PDB entry 1N0W | X-ray diffraction, 1.70 A resolution | chains A and B

== Chain A ==
Name: DNA repair protein RAD51 homolog 1
From: Homo sapiens
Notes: fragment: ATPase domain
UniProtKB: Q06609 (RAD51_HUMAN); numbering as in UniProt (aligned over 97-339)
Chain sequence (243 residues; each row starts with the number of its first residue):
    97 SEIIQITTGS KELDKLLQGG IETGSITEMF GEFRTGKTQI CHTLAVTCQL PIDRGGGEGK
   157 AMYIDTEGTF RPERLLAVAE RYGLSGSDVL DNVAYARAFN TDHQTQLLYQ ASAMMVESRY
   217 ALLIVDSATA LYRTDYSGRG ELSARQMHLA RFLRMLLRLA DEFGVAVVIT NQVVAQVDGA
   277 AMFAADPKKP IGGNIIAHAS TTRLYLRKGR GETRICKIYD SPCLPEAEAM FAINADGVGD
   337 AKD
Unresolved in the structure: 97, 230-236, 268-292
Differences from the reference sequence: modified residue (125, 158, 210-211, 243, 251, 278, 326)
Modified / non-standard residues: Mse125, Mse158, Mse210, Mse211, Mse243, Mse251, Mse326 (selenomethionine; parent Met); Mse278 (selenomethionine)
Ion coordination: Mg2+: Q101, L113, G116

== Chain B ==
Name: Breast cancer type 2 susceptibility protein
From: Homo sapiens
Notes: fragment: BRC repeat type 4
UniProtKB: P51587 (BRCA2_HUMAN); numbering as in UniProt (aligned over 1517-1551)
Chain sequence (35 residues; each row starts with the number of its first residue):
  1517 KEPTLLGFHT ASGKKVKIAK ESLDKVKNLF DEKEQ
Unresolved in the structure: 1517-1518
Swiss-Prot annotation at these positions:
  - natural variant: L1522 (L1522F: In one patient with BC), F1524 (F1524V: In BC)

== How chain A and chain B interact ==
Residue-residue contacts (54; chain A residue first):
  Mse158(A) - F1524(B)  hydrophobic
  I160(A) - F1524(B)  hydrophobic
  F166(A) - A1527(B)  hydrophobic
  P168(A) - A1527(B)
  L171(A) - A1527(B)  hydrophobic
  L186(A) - T1526(B)
  L186(A) - A1527(B)  hydrogen bond (backbone-backbone)
  L186(A) - S1528(B)
  D187(A) - T1526(B)
  D187(A) - S1528(B)  hydrogen bond
  D187(A) - K1530(B)  salt bridge
  V189(A) - H1525(B)
  V189(A) - T1526(B)
  V189(A) - A1527(B)  hydrogen bond (backbone-backbone)
  A190(A) - F1524(B)
  A190(A) - H1525(B)
  Y191(A) - F1524(B)
  Y191(A) - H1525(B)  hydrogen bond (backbone-backbone)
  A192(A) - G1523(B)
  A192(A) - F1524(B)  hydrophobic
  F195(A) - L1521(B)
  H199(A) - L1522(B)  hydrogen bond (side chain-backbone)
  L203(A) - L1522(B)
  L203(A) - F1524(B)  hydrophobic
  L204(A) - F1546(B)
  Y205(A) - F1546(B)  hydrophobic
  Q206(A) - L1522(B)
  Q206(A) - G1523(B)
  Q206(A) - F1524(B)
  Q206(A) - I1534(B)
  S208(A) - V1542(B)
  S208(A) - L1545(B)
  S208(A) - F1546(B)
  A209(A) - I1534(B)  hydrophobic
  A209(A) - S1538(B)
  A209(A) - L1539(B)  hydrophobic
  A209(A) - V1542(B)
  Mse210(A) - F1524(B)
  Mse210(A) - V1532(B)  hydrophobic
  Mse210(A) - I1534(B)  hydrophobic
  V212(A) - V1542(B)  hydrophobic
  E213(A) - K1533(B)
  E213(A) - I1534(B)
  E213(A) - A1535(B)  hydrogen bond (side chain-backbone)
  E213(A) - S1538(B)  hydrogen bond
  R247(A) - F1546(B)  hydrogen bond (side chain-backbone)
  R247(A) - E1548(B)  salt bridge
  R250(A) - E1548(B)  salt bridge
  Mse251(A) - F1546(B)
  R254(A) - L1545(B)
  L255(A) - L1545(B)  hydrophobic
  L255(A) - F1546(B)  hydrophobic
  E258(A) - L1545(B)
  F259(A) - L1545(B)  hydrophobic
Also at the interface, not in a pair above, chain A (32 interface residues in all): Y159, R193, A207
Also at the interface, not in a pair above, chain B (21 interface residues in all): K1543, D1547

== In short ==
32 residues of chain A face 21 of chain B across their interface; the contacts include 8 hydrogen bonds and 3
salt bridges. Polar pairs include D187(A)-K1530(B), R247(A)-E1548(B) and R250(A)-E1548(B). The Mg2+ site is
built by Q101(A), L113(A) and G116(A).
Chain A is DNA repair protein RAD51 homolog 1 and chain B is Breast cancer type 2 susceptibility protein, both
from Homo sapiens; the structure, Crystal structure of a RAD51-BRCA2 BRC repeat complex, was determined by
X-ray diffraction.
